PDB entry 1M2D | X-ray diffraction, 1.05 A resolution | chains A and B

# Chain A (and B)
Name: [2Fe-2S] ferredoxin
Source organism: Aquifex aeolicus
Notes: chain B of this document is another copy of the same molecule, construct and numbering; everything in this record applies to it too
UniProt: O66511 (FER2_AQUAE); numbering as in UniProt (aligned over 1-110)
Chain sequence (110 residues; each row starts with the number of its first residue):
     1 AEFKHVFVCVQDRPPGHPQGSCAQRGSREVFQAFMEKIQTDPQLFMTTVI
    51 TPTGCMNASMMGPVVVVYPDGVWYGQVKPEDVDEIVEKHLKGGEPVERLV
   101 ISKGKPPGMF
Not modelled in the structure: 1-2, 104-110
Differences from the reference sequence: engineered mutation Ser-59 (Cys in O66511)
Bound ions: 2Fe-2S cluster Fe: Cys-9, Cys-22, Cys-55, Ser-59
Residues lining bound ligands: 2Fe-2S cluster (FES): Cys-9, Gln-11, Ser-21, Cys-22, Cys-55, Met-56, Asn-57, Ala-58, Ser-59, Val-64
From the paper describing this entry:
  - 2Fe-2S cluster coordination: Ser-59

# Chain A / chain B interface
Pairs across the interface (24):
  Phe-3(A) with Tyr-68(B)
  His-5(A) with Met-56(B); Tyr-68(B), hydrogen bond; Trp-73(B)
  Phe-7(A) with Phe-7(B), hydrophobic; Tyr-68(B), hydrophobic
  Val-49(A) with Asn-57(B)
  Thr-51(A) with Thr-53(B); Gly-54(B); Met-56(B)
  Pro-52(A) with Thr-53(B); Gly-54(B), hydrogen bond (backbone-backbone)
  Thr-53(A) with Thr-51(B); Pro-52(B)
  Gly-54(A) with Thr-51(B); Pro-52(B), hydrogen bond (backbone-backbone)
  Met-56(A) with His-5(B); Thr-51(B)
  Tyr-68(A) with Phe-3(B); His-5(B), hydrogen bond; Phe-7(B), hydrophobic; Tyr-68(B), hydrophobic
  Pro-69(A) with Pro-69(B)
  Trp-73(A) with His-5(B)
Other interface residues (no listed pair), chain A (14 interface residues in all): Cys-55, Asn-57
Other interface residues (no listed pair), chain B (14 interface residues in all): Val-49, Cys-55

# Overview
The chain A/chain B interface involves 14 residues from each chain, with 4 hydrogen bonds. Polar contacts
include His-5(A)/Tyr-68(B) and Pro-52(A)/Gly-54(B). Chain A binds 2Fe-2S cluster. Cys-9(A), Cys-22(A),
Cys-55(A) and Ser-59(A) coordinate a 2Fe-2S cluster Fe ion. From the paper: 2Fe-2S cluster coordination by
Ser-59(A).
Chain A and chain B are both [2Fe-2S] ferredoxin (Aquifex aeolicus); the structure, Crystal structure at 1.05
Angstroms resolution of the Cys59Ser variant of the thioredoxin-like [2Fe-2S] ferredoxin from ..., was
determined by X-ray diffraction together with 1M2A and 1M2B from the same study.
